9D68 - chain A; structure by electron microscopy, 2.58 A resolution.

[Chain A]
Name: Excitatory amino acid transporter 3
Organism: Homo sapiens
Reference sequence: P43005 (EAA3_HUMAN); numbering as in UniProt (aligned over 1-524)
Amino-acid sequence (526 residues; each row starts with the number of its first residue; numbers below 1 keep their minus sign (Gly-1 is residue -1)):
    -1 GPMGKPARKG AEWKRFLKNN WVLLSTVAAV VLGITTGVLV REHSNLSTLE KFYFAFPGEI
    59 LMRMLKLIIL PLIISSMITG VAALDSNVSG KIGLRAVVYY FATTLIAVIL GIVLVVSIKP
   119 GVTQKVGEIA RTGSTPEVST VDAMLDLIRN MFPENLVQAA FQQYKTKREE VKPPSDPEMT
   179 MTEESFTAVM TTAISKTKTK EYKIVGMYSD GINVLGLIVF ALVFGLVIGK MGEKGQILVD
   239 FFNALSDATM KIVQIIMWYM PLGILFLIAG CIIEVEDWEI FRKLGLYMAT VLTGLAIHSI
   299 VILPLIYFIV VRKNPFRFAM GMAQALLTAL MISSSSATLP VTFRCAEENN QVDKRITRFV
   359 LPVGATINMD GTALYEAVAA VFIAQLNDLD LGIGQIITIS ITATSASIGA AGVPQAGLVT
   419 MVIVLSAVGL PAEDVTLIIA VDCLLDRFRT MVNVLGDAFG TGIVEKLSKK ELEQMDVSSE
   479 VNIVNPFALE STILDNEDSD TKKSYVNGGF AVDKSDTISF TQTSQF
Unresolved in the structure: -1 to 18, 169-198, 474-524
Sequence notes: expression tag (-1 to 0); engineered mutation Ala9 (Cys in P43005), Ala100 (Cys in P43005), Ala158 (Cys in P43005), Thr178 (Asn in P43005), Thr195 (Asn in P43005), Ala219 (Cys in P43005), Trp256 (Cys in P43005), Cys269 (Lys in P43005), Cys441 (Trp in P43005)
Ion coordination: Na+ site 1: Tyr98, Thr101, Thr102, Asn366, Asp368; Na+ site 2: Gly362, Asn366, Asn451, Asp455
Ligand contacts: cysteine (CYS): Ser331, Ser332, Ser333, Met367, Thr370, Ser405, Ala408, Ala409, Gly410, Asp444, Arg447, Thr448, Asn451
UniProt features mapped onto this chain:
  - binding site (Na(+)): Tyr98, Thr101, Thr102, Gly362, Thr364, Asn366, Asp368, Ser405, Ile406, Ala408, Asn451, Asp455
  - binding site (L-aspartate): Ser331, Ser333, Thr370, Val411, Arg447, Thr448, Asn451
  - modified residue (Phosphoserine): Ser517, Ser522
  - glycosylation: Asn43 (N-linked (GlcNAc...) asparagine)
  - natural variant: Ile395 (deletion: In DCBXA), Arg445 (R445W: In DCBXA)
Reported in the primary citation:
  - conformationally variable residues (loop rearrangement): Ser403 to Ala408, Pro412
  - binding site for cysteine: Ser405
  - specificity-determining residues: Asp444, Arg447, Asn451 (proposed by the authors, not directly observed)
  - mutagenesis - R447C: abolished binding to acidic amino acids (citing earlier work)

[Overview]
Chain A binds cysteine. The Na+ site 1 is built by Tyr98, Thr101, Thr102, Asn366 and Asp368. Gly362, Asn366,
Asn451 and Asp455 form the Na+ site 2. From UniProt: 12 Na+-binding residues and 7 L-aspartate-binding
residues. From the paper: a binding site for cysteine at Ser405; R447C abolishes binding to acidic amino
acids.
Chain A is Excitatory amino acid transporter 3 (Homo sapiens); the structure, Human excitatory amino acid
transporter 3 (EAAT3) with bound L-Cysteine in an outward facing state, was determined by electron microscopy,
deposited together with 9D66, 9D67, 9D69 and 9D6A.
